2EJR - chain A; structure by X-ray diffraction, 2.70 A resolution.

# Chain A
Protein: Lysine-specific histone demethylase 1
From: Homo sapiens
Notes: EC 1.-.-.-; fragment: LSD1, residues 172-833
UniProtKB: O60341 (LSD1_HUMAN); residue numbers follow UniProt; this construct covers 172-833
Amino-acid sequence (662 residues; numbered 172 to 833; the number before each row is that of its first residue):
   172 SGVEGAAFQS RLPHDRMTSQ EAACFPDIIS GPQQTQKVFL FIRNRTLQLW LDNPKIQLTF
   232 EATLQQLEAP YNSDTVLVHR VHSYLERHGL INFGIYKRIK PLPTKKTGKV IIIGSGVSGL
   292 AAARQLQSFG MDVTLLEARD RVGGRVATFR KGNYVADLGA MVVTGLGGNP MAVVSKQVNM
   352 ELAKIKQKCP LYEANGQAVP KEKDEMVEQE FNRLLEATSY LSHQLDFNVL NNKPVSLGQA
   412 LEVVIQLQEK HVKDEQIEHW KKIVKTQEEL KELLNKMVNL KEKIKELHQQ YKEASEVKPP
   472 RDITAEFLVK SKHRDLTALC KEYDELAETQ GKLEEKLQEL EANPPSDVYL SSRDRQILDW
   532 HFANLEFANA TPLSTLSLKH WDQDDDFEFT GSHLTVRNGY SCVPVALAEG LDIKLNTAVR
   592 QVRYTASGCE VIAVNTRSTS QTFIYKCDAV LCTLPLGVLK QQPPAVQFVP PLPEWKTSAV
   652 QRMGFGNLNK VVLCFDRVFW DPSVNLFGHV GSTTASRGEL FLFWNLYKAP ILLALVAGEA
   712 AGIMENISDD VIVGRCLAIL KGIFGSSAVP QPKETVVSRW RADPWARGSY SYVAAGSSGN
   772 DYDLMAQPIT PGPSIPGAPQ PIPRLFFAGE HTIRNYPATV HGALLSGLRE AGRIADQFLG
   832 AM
Unresolved in the structure: 465-472, 783-791, 832-833
Small-molecule neighbours: F2N ([(2R,3S,4R,5R)-5-(6-amino-9H-purin-9-yl)-3,4-dihydroxytetrahydrofuran-2-yl]methyl (2R,3S,4S)-5-[7,8-dimethyl-2,4-dioxo-5-(3-phenylpropanoyl)-1,3,4,5-tetrahydrobenzo[g]pteridin-10(2h)-yl]-2,3,4-trihydroxypentyl dihydrogen diphosphate): Ile-284, Gly-285, Ser-286, Gly-287, Val-288, Ser-289, Gly-290, Leu-307, Glu-308, Ala-309, Arg-310, Gly-314, Gly-315, Arg-316, Val-317, Leu-329, Gly-330, Ala-331, Met-332, Val-333, Thr-335, Phe-538, Thr-588, Ala-589, Val-590, Arg-591, Thr-624, Leu-625, Pro-626, Val-629, Val-637, Leu-659, Lys-661, Trp-751, Trp-756, Ser-760, Tyr-761, Gly-800, Glu-801, Ala-809, Thr-810, Val-811, His-812, Ala-814

# Overview
Bound to chain A: compound F2N.
Chain A is Lysine-specific histone demethylase 1 (Homo sapiens); the structure, LSD1-tranylcypromine complex,
was determined by X-ray diffraction (same publication as 2Z5U, 2Z3Y and 2DW4).
